Entry 7YU3 (electron microscopy, 3.50 A resolution); this record covers chains A and R of the 5 polymer chains in the assembly.

Chain A:
Molecule: Guanine nucleotide-binding protein G(i) subunit alpha-1
Organism: Homo sapiens
Reference sequence: P63096 (GNAI1_HUMAN); residue numbers follow UniProt; this construct covers 1-354
Amino-acid sequence (354 residues; row label = number of the first residue in the row):
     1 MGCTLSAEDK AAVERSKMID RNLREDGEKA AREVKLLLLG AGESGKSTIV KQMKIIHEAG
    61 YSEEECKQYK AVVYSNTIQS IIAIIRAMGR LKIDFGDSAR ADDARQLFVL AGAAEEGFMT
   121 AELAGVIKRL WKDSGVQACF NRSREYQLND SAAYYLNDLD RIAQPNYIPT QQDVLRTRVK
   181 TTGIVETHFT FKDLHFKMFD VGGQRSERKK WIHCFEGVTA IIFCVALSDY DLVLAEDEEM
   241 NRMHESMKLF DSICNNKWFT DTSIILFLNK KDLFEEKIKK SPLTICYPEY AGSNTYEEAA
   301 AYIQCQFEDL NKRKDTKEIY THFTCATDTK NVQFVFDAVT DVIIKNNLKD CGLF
Not modelled in the structure: 1-5, 55-181
Swiss-Prot annotation at these positions:
  - region: Lys35 to Thr48 (G1 motif), Asp173 to Thr181 (G2 motif), Phe196 to Arg205 (G3 motif), Ile265 to Asp272 (G4 motif), Thr324 to Thr329 (G5 motif)
  - binding site (GTP): Glu43 to Thr48, Ser151, Leu175 to Thr181, Asp200 to Gln204, Asn269 to Asp272, Ala326
  - binding site (Mg(2+)): Ser47, Thr181
  - modified residue: Arg178 (ADP-ribosylarginine), Gln204 (Deamidated glutamine), Cys351 (ADP-ribosylcysteine)
  - lipidation: Gly2 (N-myristoyl glycine), Cys3 (S-palmitoyl cysteine)

Chain R:
Molecule: Lysophosphatidic acid receptor 1
Organism: Homo sapiens
Reference sequence: Q92633 (LPAR1_HUMAN); residues 2-364 here = UniProt positions 2-364
Amino-acid sequence (379 residues; each row starts with the number of its first residue; numbers below 1 keep their minus sign (Asp-8 is residue -8)):
    -8 DYKDDDDAMG AAISTSIPVI SQPQFTAMNE PQCFYNESIA FFYNRSGKHL ATEWNTVSKL
    52 VMGLGITVCI FIMLANLLVM VAIYVNRRFH FPIYYLMANL AAADFFAGLA YFYLMFNTGP
   112 NTRRLTVSTW LLRQGLIDTS LTASVANLLA IAIERHITVF RMQLHTRMSN RRVVVVIVVI
   172 WTMAIVMGAI PSVGWNCICD IENCSNMAPL YSDSYLVFWA IFNLVTFVVM VVLYAHIFGY
   232 VRQRTMRMSR HSSGPRRNRD TMMSLLKTVV IVLGAFIICW TPGLVLLLLD VCCPQCDVLA
   292 YEKFFLLLAE FNSAMNPIIY SYRDKEMSAT FRQILCCQRS ENPTGPTEGS DRSASSLNHT
   352 ILAGVHSNDH SVVENLYFQ
Not modelled in the structure: -8 to 22, 240-250, 324-370
Construct notes: expression tag (-8 to 1, 365-370)
Swiss-Prot annotation at these positions:
  - binding site (a 1-acyl-sn-glycero-3-phosphate): Lys39, Arg124 to Asp129, Trp210
  - modified residue: Ser341 (Phosphoserine), Thr351 (Phosphothreonine)
  - glycosylation (N-linked (GlcNAc...) asparagine): Asn27, Asn35
Disulfide bonds: Cys24-Cys190, Cys188-Cys195, Cys284-Cys287
Ligand contacts: K6L ([(2R)-2-[5-(2-hexylphenyl)pentanoylamino]-3-oxidanyl-propyl] dihydrogen phosphate): Tyr34, Lys39, Leu105, Asn108, Thr109, Gly110, Thr113, Arg124, Gln125, Asp129, Ala199, Tyr202, Leu207, Trp210, Gly274, Leu278, Glu293, Lys294, Phe296, Leu297
From the paper describing this entry:
  - contacts within the chain: Arg146-Tyr225 (hydrogen bond)
  - mutagenesis - Y34A, K39A, R124A: decreased signaling in response to K6L
  - mutagenesis - L278A, L297A: decreased binding to K6L
  - mutagenesis - W210A: abolished signaling in response to K6L
  - mutagenesis - W210A: unchanged expression

Interface between chain A and chain R:
Pairs across the interface (34):
  Arg32(A) - Gln154(R)
  Leu194(A) - Met153(R)  hydrophobic
  Gly217(A) - His156(R)
  Tyr320(A) - Met239(R)  hydrophobic
  Phe334(A) - Met239(R)  hydrophobic
  Phe336(A) - Arg235(R)
  Asp337(A) - Arg238(R)  salt bridge
  Asp337(A) - Met239(R)
  Ala338(A) - Met239(R)
  Thr340(A) - Arg235(R)
  Asp341(A) - Thr236(R)
  Ile343(A) - Arg152(R)
  Ile343(A) - Met153(R)  hydrophobic
  Ile343(A) - Gln154(R)
  Ile344(A) - Tyr231(R)  hydrophobic
  Ile344(A) - Val232(R)  hydrophobic
  Ile344(A) - Thr236(R)
  Asn346(A) - Leu155(R)
  Asn347(A) - Thr149(R)  hydrogen bond (side chain-backbone)
  Asn347(A) - Val150(R)  hydrogen bond (side chain-backbone)
  Asn347(A) - Arg152(R)  hydrogen bond (side chain-backbone)
  Asn347(A) - Gln154(R)
  Leu348(A) - Val150(R)  hydrophobic
  Asp350(A) - Ile84(R)
  Asp350(A) - Thr149(R)
  Asp350(A) - Arg152(R)  salt bridge
  Cys351(A) - Ile84(R)
  Cys351(A) - Arg146(R)  hydrogen bond (backbone-side chain)
  Cys351(A) - Thr149(R)
  Leu353(A) - Ile228(R)  hydrophobic
  Leu353(A) - Leu256(R)
  Leu353(A) - Thr259(R)
  Phe354(A) - Thr252(R)
  Phe354(A) - Arg314(R)
Other interface residues (no listed pair), chain A (25 interface residues in all): Ala31, Val218, Thr219, Gln333, Lys345, Gly352
Other interface residues (no listed pair), chain R (24 interface residues in all): Tyr225, Ser255, Val260, Asp315
From the paper, about this interface:
  - pairs named by the authors: Arg146(R)-Cys351(A) (hydrogen bond), Arg152(R)-Asp350(A) (salt bridge)
  - interface residues, chain R: Met153(R)

Summary:
25 residues of chain A face 24 of chain R across their interface; the contacts include 4 hydrogen bonds and 2
salt bridges. Among the polar pairs are Asp337(A)-Arg238(R), Asp350(A)-Arg152(R) and Asn347(A)-Thr149(R). The
paper describes a hydrogen bond between Arg146(R) and Cys351(A); a salt bridge between Arg152(R) and
Asp350(A). From the paper: Y34A, K39A and R124A of chain R reduce signaling in response to K6L; the interface
residue Met153(R); 6 substitutions were tested in all.
Chain A is Guanine nucleotide-binding protein G(i) subunit alpha-1 and chain R is Lysophosphatidic acid
receptor 1, both from Homo sapiens; the structure, Human Lysophosphatidic Acid Receptor 1-Gi complex bound to
ONO-0740556, was determined by electron microscopy together with 7YU4, 7YU5, 7YU6, 7YU7 and 7YU8 from the same
study.
